6J7X - chains A and B of the 3 polymer chains in the assembly; structure by X-ray diffraction, 2.75 A resolution.

Chain A:
Protein: Protein prenyltransferase alpha subunit repeat-containing protein 1
From: Homo sapiens
UniProt: Q7Z6K3 (PTAR1_HUMAN); numbering as in UniProt (aligned over 1-327)
Chain sequence (327 residues; numbered 1 to 327; the number before each row is that of its first residue):
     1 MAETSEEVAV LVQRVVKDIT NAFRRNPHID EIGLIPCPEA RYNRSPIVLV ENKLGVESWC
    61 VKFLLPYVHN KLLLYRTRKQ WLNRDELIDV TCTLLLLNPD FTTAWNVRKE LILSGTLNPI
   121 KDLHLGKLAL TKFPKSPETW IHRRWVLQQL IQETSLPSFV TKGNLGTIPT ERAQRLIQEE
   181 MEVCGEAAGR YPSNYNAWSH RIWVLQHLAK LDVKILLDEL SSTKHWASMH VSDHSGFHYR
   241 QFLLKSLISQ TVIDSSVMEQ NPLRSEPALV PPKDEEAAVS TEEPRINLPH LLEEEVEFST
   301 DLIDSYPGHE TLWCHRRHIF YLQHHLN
Unresolved in the structure: 1-6, 153-166, 253-282, 327
Residues lining bound ligands: geranylgeranyl diphosphate (GRG): Lys135, Tyr191, Ser193, Asn194, Tyr195, Asn196
From the paper describing this entry:
  - mutagenesis - E31A, I35A, V48A, V48A/V50A, V50A, S232A, Y306A: decreased catalytic activity with Synaptobrevin homolog YKT6
  - mutagenesis - I35A/Y306A, V48A/V50A/Y306A: abolished catalytic activity with Synaptobrevin homolog YKT6

Chain B:
Protein: Geranylgeranyl transferase type-2 subunit beta
From: Homo sapiens
Notes: EC 2.5.1.60
UniProt: P53611 (PGTB2_HUMAN); residues 1-331 here = UniProt positions 1-331
Chain sequence (336 residues; numbered -4 to 331; the number before each row is that of its first residue; numbers below 1 keep their minus sign (Gly-4 is residue -4)):
    -4 GPLGSMGTPQ KDVIIKSDAP DTLLLEKHAD YIASYGSKKD DYEYCMSEYL RMSGIYWGLT
    56 VMDLMGQLHR MNREEILAFI KSCQHECGGI SASIGHDPHL LYTLSAVQIL TLYDSINVID
   116 VNKVVEYVKG LQKEDGSFAG DIWGEIDTRF SFCAVATLAL LGKLDAINVE KAIEFVLSCM
   176 NFDGGFGCRP GSESHAGQIY CCTGFLAITS QLHQVNSDLL GWWLCERQLP SGGLNGRPEK
   236 LPDVCYSWWV LASLKIIGRL HWIDREKLRN FILACQDEET GGFADRPGDM VDPFHTLFGI
   296 AGLSLLGEEQ IKPVNPVFCM PEEVLQRVNV QPELVS
Unresolved in the structure: -4 to 4
Sequence notes: expression tag (-4 to 0)
Residues lining bound ligands: geranylgeranyl diphosphate (GRG): Tyr51, Leu96, Leu99, Gln103, Arg144, Phe147, Cys148, His190, Gly192, Gln193, Tyr195, Cys196, Arg232, Lys235, Tyr241, Trp243, Trp244, Phe293, Phe313, Cys314
From the paper describing this entry:
  - mutagenesis - G49I, G49L: abolished catalytic activity on mono-farnesylated Ykt6

How chain A and chain B interact:
Pairs across the interface - 62 pairs, chain A then chain B:
  Val61(A) - Tyr37(B)  hydrophobic
  Leu65(A) - Tyr37(B)
  Leu65(A) - Cys40(B)  hydrophobic
  Leu65(A) - Met41(B)  hydrophobic
  Pro66(A) - Cys40(B)  hydrophobic
  His69(A) - Cys40(B)
  His69(A) - Glu43(B)  salt bridge
  Leu73(A) - Glu43(B)
  Leu73(A) - Gly90(B)
  Leu73(A) - His91(B)
  Arg76(A) - Gly90(B)
  Arg76(A) - Asp92(B)  salt bridge
  Thr77(A) - Gly90(B)
  Asn98(A) - Cys40(B)
  Asn98(A) - Met41(B)  hydrogen bond (side chain-backbone)
  Asp100(A) - Tyr44(B)
  Phe101(A) - His91(B)
  Thr103(A) - His91(B)
  Thr103(A) - Asp92(B)  hydrogen bond (side chain-backbone)
  Asn106(A) - Asp92(B)  hydrogen bond
  Asn106(A) - Trp138(B)
  Lys109(A) - Trp138(B)
  Glu110(A) - Trp138(B)
  Ile141(A) - Glu140(B)
  Arg144(A) - Glu140(B)  salt bridge
  Arg144(A) - Arg184(B)
  Trp145(A) - Trp138(B)
  Tyr191(A) - Lys235(B)
  Pro192(A) - Lys235(B)
  Ser193(A) - Arg232(B)  hydrogen bond (backbone-side chain)
  Ser193(A) - Lys235(B)
  Tyr195(A) - Gly182(B)
  Tyr195(A) - Cys183(B)
  Tyr195(A) - Ser187(B)
  Tyr195(A) - Glu188(B)  hydrogen bond (side chain-backbone)
  Tyr195(A) - His190(B)
  Tyr195(A) - Arg232(B)
  Ser199(A) - Cys183(B)  hydrogen bond
  Ser199(A) - Arg184(B)  hydrogen bond
  Ile202(A) - Gly186(B)
  Trp203(A) - Arg184(B)
  Gln206(A) - Pro185(B)  hydrogen bond (side chain-backbone)
  Val231(A) - Glu234(B)
  Ser232(A) - Glu234(B)
  His234(A) - Glu188(B)  salt bridge
  His234(A) - Pro233(B)
  Ser235(A) - Glu188(B)  hydrogen bond
  Ser235(A) - Arg232(B)  hydrogen bond
  His238(A) - Gly186(B)
  His238(A) - Ser187(B)
  His238(A) - Glu188(B)  hydrogen bond (side chain-backbone)
  Lys245(A) - Phe177(B)
  Gly308(A) - Gln5(B)
  His309(A) - Glu234(B)  salt bridge
  Glu310(A) - Gln5(B)
  Glu310(A) - Pro233(B)
  Glu310(A) - Glu234(B)  hydrogen bond (side chain-backbone)
  Thr311(A) - Glu234(B)  hydrogen bond
  Cys314(A) - Pro233(B)  hydrophobic
  Arg317(A) - Glu221(B)  salt bridge
  His318(A) - Phe177(B)
  Tyr321(A) - Phe177(B)  hydrophobic
Also at the interface, not in a pair above, chain A (46 interface residues in all): Lys62, Asn70, Leu97, Leu113, Asn194, Gln241, Phe242
Also at the interface, not in a pair above, chain B (35 interface residues in all): Lys6, Asp36, Ile89, Asp136, Arg144, Asp178, Ser189, Gln193, Trp217, Arg222

Summary:
46 residues of chain A and 35 residues of chain B are in contact; the contacts include 13 hydrogen bonds and 6
salt bridges. Among the polar pairs are His69(A)-Glu43(B), Arg76(A)-Asp92(B) and Arg144(A)-Glu140(B). From the
paper: E31A, I35A and V48A of chain A, among others, reduce catalytic activity with Synaptobrevin homolog
YKT6; I35A/Y306A and V48A/V50A/Y306A of chain A abolish catalytic activity with Synaptobrevin homolog YKT6; 11
substitutions were tested in all.
Chain A is Protein prenyltransferase alpha subunit repeat-containing protein 1 and chain B is Geranylgeranyl
transferase type-2 subunit beta, both from Homo sapiens; the structure, Complex of GGTaseIII, farnesyl-Ykt6,
and GGPP, was determined by X-ray diffraction together with 6J74 and 6J7F from the same study.
